Entry 3V47 (X-ray diffraction, 2.47 A resolution); this record covers chains A and D of the 4 polymer chains in the assembly.

== Chain A ==
Molecule: Toll-like receptor 5b and variable lymphocyte receptor B.61 chimeric protein
Source organism: Danio rerio
Notes: fragment: zebrafish Toll-like receptor 5b , hagfish variable lymphocyte receptor B.61
UniProt: chimeric construct of B3DIN1, Q4G1L2: residues 22-390 from B3DIN1 (B3DIN1_DANRE) positions 22-390 (same numbers); residues 391-465 from Q4G1L2 positions 126-200 (UniProt number = residue number - 265)
Sequence (455 residues; numbered 18 to 472; the number before each row is that of its first residue):
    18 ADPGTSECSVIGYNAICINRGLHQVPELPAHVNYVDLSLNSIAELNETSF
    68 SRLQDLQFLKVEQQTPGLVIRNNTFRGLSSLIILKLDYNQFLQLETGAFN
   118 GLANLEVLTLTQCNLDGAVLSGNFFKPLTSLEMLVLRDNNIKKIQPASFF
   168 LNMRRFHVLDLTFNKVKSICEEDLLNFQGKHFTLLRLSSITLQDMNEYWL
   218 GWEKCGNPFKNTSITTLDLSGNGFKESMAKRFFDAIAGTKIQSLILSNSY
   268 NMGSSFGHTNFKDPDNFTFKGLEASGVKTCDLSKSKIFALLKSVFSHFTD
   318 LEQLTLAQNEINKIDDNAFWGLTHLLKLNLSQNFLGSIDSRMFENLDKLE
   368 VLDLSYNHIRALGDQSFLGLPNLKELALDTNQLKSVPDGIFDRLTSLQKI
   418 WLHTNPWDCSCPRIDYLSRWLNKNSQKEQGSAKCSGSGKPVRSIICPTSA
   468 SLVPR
Unresolved in the structure: 18-23, 465-472
Sequence notes: expression tag (18-21, 466-472); engineered mutation E24 (Val in B3DIN1), V124 (Leu in B3DIN1), K159 (Gln in B3DIN1), K227 (Arg in B3DIN1), T229 (Ser in B3DIN1), N334 (Asp in B3DIN1)
Cystine bridges: C25-C34, C187-C222, C426-C451, C428-C463
Covalent attachments: N-acetylglucosamine (NAG) linked to N63, N89, N228, N346
What the authors report for this chain:
  - self-association interface (contacts with another copy of this molecule); pairs are residue here / residue on that copy: N350-R377 (hydrogen bond), Y373-R377 (hydrogen bond), F273, F351, H375

== Chain D ==
Molecule: Flagellin
Source organism: Salmonella enterica subsp. enterica serovar Dublin
UniProt: Q06971 (FLIC_SALDU); residues 47-465 here correspond to UniProt positions 48-466 (UniProt number = residue number + 1)
Sequence (425 residues; row label = number of the first residue in the row):
    41 GSAKDPQAIANRFTSNIKGLTQASRNANDGISIAQTTEGALNEINNNLQR
    91 VRELSVQATNGTNSDSDLKSIQDEIQQRLEEIDRVSNQTQFNGVKVLSQD
   141 NQMKIQVGANDGETITIDLQKIDVKSLGLDGFNVNGPKEATVGDLKSSFK
   191 NVTGYDTYAAGADKYRVDINSGAVVTDAVAPDKVYVNAANGQLTTDDAEN
   241 NTAVDLFKTTKSTAGTAEAKAIAGAIKGGKEGDTFDYKGVTFTIDTKTGD
   291 DGNGKVSTTINGEKVTLTVADIAIGAADVNAATLQSSKNVYTSVVNGQFT
   341 FDDKTKNESAKLSDLEANNAVKGESKITVNGAEYTANATGDKITLAGKTM
   391 FIDKTASGVSTLINEDAAAAKKSTANPLASIDSALSKVDAVRSSLGAIQN
   441 RFDSAITNLGNTVTNLNSARSRIED
Unresolved in the structure: 41-61, 227-232, 238-346, 461-465
Sequence notes: expression tag (41-46)
What the authors report for this chain:
  - mutagenesis - Q89A/R90A/Q97A (120-fold), R124D/Q128A/Q130A/K135A (30-fold): decreased signaling
  - mutagenesis - R124D/Q128A/Q130A/K135A (3-fold): unchanged binding to Toll-like receptor 5b and variable lymphocyte receptor B.61 chimeric protein (chain A)
  - mutagenesis - Q89A/R90A/Q97A (450-fold): decreased binding to Toll-like receptor 5b and variable lymphocyte receptor B.61 chimeric protein (chain A)

== Chain A / chain D interface ==
Contacting residue pairs (4; chain A residue first):
  G380(A) - Q128(D)
  D381(A) - Q128(D)  hydrogen bond (backbone-side chain)
  D381(A) - Q130(D)  hydrogen bond
  D381(A) - K135(D)  salt bridge
Other interface residues (no listed pair), chain A (4 interface residues in all): P404, D405
Other interface residues (no listed pair), chain D (5 interface residues in all): N127, G133
The authors on this interface:
  - residue pairs: D381(A)-K135(D) (hydrogen bond)

== In short ==
4 residues of chain A and 5 residues of chain D are in contact, with 2 hydrogen bonds and 1 salt bridge. Polar
contacts include D381(A)-K135(D), D381(A)-Q128(D) and D381(A)-Q130(D). The paper describes a hydrogen bond
between D381(A) and K135(D). The paper reports that Q89A/R90A/Q97A and R124D/Q128A/Q130A/K135A of chain D
reduce signaling; a self-association interface involving F273(A), N350(A) and F351(A) among others.
Here chain A is Toll-like receptor 5b and variable lymphocyte receptor B.61 chimeric protein (Danio rerio) and
chain D is Flagellin (Salmonella enterica subsp. enterica serovar Dublin). Entry 3V47 (Crystal structure of
the N-terminal fragment of zebrafish TLR5 in complex with Salmonella flagellin) was determined by X-ray
diffraction (same publication as 3V44).
